8RCH - chains A and D of the 8 polymer chains in the assembly; structure by electron microscopy, 4.00 A resolution.

Chain A:
Name: Serine/threonine-protein kinase mTOR
Organism: Homo sapiens
Notes: EC 2.7.11.1
UniProt: P42345 (MTOR_HUMAN); residue numbers follow UniProt; this construct covers 1-2549
Chain sequence (2549 residues; numbered 1 to 2549; the number before each row is that of its first residue):
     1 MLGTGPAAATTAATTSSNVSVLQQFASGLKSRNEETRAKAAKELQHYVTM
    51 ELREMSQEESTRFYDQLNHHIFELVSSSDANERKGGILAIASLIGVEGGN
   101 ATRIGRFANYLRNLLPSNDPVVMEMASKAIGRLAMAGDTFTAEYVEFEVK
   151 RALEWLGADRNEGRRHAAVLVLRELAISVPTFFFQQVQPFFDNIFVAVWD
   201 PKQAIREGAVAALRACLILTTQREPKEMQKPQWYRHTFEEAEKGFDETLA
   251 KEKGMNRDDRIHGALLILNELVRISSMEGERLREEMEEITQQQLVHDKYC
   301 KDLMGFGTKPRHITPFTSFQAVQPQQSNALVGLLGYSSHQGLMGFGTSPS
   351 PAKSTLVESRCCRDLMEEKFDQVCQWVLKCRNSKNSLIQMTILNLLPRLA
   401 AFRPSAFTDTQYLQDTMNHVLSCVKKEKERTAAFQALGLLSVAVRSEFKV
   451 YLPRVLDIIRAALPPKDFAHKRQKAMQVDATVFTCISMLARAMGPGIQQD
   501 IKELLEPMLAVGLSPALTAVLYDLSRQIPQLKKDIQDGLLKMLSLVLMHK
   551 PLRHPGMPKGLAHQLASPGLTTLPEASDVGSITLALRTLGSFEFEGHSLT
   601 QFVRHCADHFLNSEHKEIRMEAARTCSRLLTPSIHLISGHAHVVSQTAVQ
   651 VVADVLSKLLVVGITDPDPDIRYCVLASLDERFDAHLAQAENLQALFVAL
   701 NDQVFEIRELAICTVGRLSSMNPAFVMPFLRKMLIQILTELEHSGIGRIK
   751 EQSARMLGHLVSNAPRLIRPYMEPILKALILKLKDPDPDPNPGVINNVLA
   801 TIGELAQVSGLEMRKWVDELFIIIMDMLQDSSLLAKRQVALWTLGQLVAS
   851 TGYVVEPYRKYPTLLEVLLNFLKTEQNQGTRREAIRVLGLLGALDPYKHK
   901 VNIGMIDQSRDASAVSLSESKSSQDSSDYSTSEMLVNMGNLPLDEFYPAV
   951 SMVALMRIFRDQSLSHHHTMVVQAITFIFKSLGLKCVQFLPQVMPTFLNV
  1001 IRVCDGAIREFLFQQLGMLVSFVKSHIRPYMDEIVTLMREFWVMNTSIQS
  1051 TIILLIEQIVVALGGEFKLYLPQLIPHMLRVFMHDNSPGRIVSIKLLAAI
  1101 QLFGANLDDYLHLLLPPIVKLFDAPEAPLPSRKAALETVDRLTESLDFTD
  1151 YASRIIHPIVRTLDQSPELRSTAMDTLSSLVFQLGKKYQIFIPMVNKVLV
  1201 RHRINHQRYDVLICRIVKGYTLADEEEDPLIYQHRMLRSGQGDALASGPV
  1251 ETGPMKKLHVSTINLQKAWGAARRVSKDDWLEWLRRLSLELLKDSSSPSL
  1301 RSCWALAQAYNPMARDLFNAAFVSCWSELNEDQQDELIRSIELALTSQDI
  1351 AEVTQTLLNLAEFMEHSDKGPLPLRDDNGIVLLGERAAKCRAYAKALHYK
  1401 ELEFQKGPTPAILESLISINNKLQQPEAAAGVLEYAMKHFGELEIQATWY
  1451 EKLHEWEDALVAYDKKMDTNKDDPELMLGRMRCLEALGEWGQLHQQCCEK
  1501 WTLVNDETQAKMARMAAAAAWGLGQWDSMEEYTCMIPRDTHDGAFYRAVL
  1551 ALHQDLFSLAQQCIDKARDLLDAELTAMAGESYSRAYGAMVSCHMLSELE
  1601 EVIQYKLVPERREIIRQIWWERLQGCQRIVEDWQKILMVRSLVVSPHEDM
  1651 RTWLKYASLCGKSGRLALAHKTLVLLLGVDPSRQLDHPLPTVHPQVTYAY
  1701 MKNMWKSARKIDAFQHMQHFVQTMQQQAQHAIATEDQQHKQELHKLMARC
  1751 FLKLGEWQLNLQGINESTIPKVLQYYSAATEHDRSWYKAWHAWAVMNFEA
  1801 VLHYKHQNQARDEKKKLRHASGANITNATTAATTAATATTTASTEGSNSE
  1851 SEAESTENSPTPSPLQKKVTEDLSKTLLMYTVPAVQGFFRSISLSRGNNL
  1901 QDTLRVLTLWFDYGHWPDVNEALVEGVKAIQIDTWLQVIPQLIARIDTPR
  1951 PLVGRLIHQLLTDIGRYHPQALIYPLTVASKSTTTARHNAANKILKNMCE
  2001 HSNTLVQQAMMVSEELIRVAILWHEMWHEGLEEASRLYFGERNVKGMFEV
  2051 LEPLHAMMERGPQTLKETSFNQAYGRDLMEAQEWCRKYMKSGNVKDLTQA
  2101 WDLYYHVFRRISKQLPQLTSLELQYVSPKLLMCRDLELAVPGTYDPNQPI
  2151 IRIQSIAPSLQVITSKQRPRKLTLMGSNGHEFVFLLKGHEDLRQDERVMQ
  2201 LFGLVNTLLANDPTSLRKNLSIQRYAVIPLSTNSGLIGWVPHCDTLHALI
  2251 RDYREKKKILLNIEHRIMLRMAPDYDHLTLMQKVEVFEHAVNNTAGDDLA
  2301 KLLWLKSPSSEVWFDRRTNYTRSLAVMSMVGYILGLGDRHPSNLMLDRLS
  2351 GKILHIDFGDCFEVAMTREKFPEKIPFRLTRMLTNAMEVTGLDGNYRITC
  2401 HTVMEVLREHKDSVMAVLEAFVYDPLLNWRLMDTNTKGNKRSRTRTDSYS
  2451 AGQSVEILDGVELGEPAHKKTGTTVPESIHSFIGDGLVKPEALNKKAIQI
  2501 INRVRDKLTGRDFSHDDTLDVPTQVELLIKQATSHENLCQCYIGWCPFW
Unresolved in the structure: 1-60, 75-81, 157-161, 224-232, 246-260, 290-385, 405-409, 424-428, 467-477, 492-496, 550-577, 596-598, 634-643, 787-790, 904-932, 1223-1260, 1442-1512, 1524-1527, 1549, 1815-1866, 2437-2491
UniProt features mapped onto this chain:
  - region: Val2162 to Arg2168 (G-loop), Lys2258 to Gly2296 (Interaction with MLST8), Gly2335 to Asn2343 (Catalytic loop), His2355 to Thr2380 (Activation loop)
  - binding site (1D-myo-inositol hexakisphosphate): Lys1662, Lys1702, Arg1749
  - binding site (ATP): Ser2165, Gln2167, Leu2185, Lys2187, Glu2190, Tyr2225, Gly2238, Trp2239, Val2240, Thr2245, Met2345, Ile2356
  - binding site (Mg(2+)): Asn2343, Asp2357
  - modified residue: Met1 (N-acetylmethionine), Ser567 (Phosphoserine), Thr1162 (Phosphothreonine), Lys1218 (N6-acetyllysine), Ser1261 (Phosphoserine), Ser2159 (Phosphoserine), Thr2164 (Phosphothreonine), Thr2173 (Phosphothreonine), Thr2446 (Phosphothreonine), Ser2448 (Phosphoserine), Ser2478 (Phosphoserine), Ser2481 (Phosphoserine)
  - cross-link: Lys2066 (Glycyl lysine isopeptide (Lys-Gly) (interchain with G-Cter in ubiquitin))
  - natural variant: Ala8 (A8S: In a lung large cell carcinoma sample), Met135 (M135T: In a metastatic melanoma sample), Arg624 (R624H: In FCORD2; uncertain significance), Asp1376 (D1376E: Found in a patient with focal epilepsy; uncertain significance), Tyr1450 (Y1450D: In FCORD2), Trp1456 (W1456G: In FCORD2), Ala1459 (A1459D: In FCORD2; A1459S: In FCORD2; uncertain significance), Leu1460 (L1460P: In FCORD2), Cys1483 (C1483R: In FCORD2), Trp1490 (W1490R: In SKS), Met1595 (M1595I: In SKS), Arg1709 (R1709H: In FCORD2; uncertain significance), 13 further natural variant entries in UniProt
  - mutagenesis: Lys2066 (K2066R: Complete loss ubiquitination by the SCF(FBXO22) complex), Ser2159 (S2159A: Reduces mTORC1-associated S-2481 autophosphorylation; when associated with A-2164. Reduced activity of the mTORC1 complex; S2159D: Mimics phosphorylation ...), Thr2164 (T2164A: Reduces mTORC1-associated S-2481 autophosphorylation; when associated with A-2159; T2164E: Stronger phosphorylation of RPS6KB1; when associated with D-2159), Thr2173 (T2173A: Increased mTOR kinase activity), His2340 (H2340A: Barely detectable kinase activity), Asp2357 (D2357E: Kinase-dead mutant, loss of interaction with TM4SF5 and loss of lysosome membrane localization; when associated with I-2364), Val2364 (V2364I: Kinase-dead mutant, loss of interaction with TM4SF5 and loss of lysosome membrane localization; when associated with E-2357)
Bound ions: Mg2+ site 1: His2189 (together with AMP-PNP); Mg2+ site 2: Glu2190 (together with AMP-PNP)
Residues lining bound ligands: AMP-PNP (ANP; phosphoaminophosphonic acid-adenylate ester): Gln2167, Pro2169, Leu2185, Lys2187, Glu2190, Gly2238, Trp2239, Val2240, Cys2243, Met2345, Ile2356, Asp2357

Chain D:
Name: Target of rapamycin complex subunit LST8
Organism: Homo sapiens
UniProt: Q9BVC4 (LST8_HUMAN); residues 1-326 here = UniProt positions 1-326
Chain sequence (326 residues; each row starts with the number of its first residue):
     1 MNTSPGTVGSDPVILATAGYDHTVRFWQAHSGICTRTVQHQDSQVNALEV
    51 TPDRSMIAAAGYQHIRMYDLNSNNPNPIISYDGVNKNIASVGFHEDGRWM
   101 YTGGEDCTARIWDLRSRNLQCQRIFQVNAPINCVCLHPNQAELIVGDQSG
   151 AIHIWDLKTDHNEQLIPEPEVSITSAHIDPDASYMAAVNSTGNCYVWNLT
   201 GGIGDEVTQLIPKTKIPAHTRYALQCRFSPDSTLLATCSADQTCKIWRTS
   251 NFSLMTELSIKSGNPGESSRGWMWGCAFSGDSQYIVTASSDNLARLWCVE
   301 TGEIKREYGGHQKAVVCLAFNDSVLG
Unresolved in the structure: 1-7, 325-326

Interface between chain A and chain D:
Pairs across the interface (26):
  Arg2270(A) - Lys313(D)  hydrogen bond (backbone-side chain)
  Met2271(A) - Lys313(D)
  Asp2274(A) - Tyr20(D)
  Asp2274(A) - His22(D)  salt bridge
  Asp2274(A) - Gln44(D)  hydrogen bond (backbone-side chain)
  His2277(A) - Ser43(D)
  His2277(A) - Gln44(D)
  His2277(A) - Tyr62(D)
  Leu2278(A) - Tyr20(D)
  Leu2278(A) - Gln44(D)
  Thr2279(A) - Asn46(D)
  Thr2279(A) - Asn87(D)
  Met2281(A) - Tyr222(D)  hydrophobic
  Met2281(A) - Trp272(D)
  Met2281(A) - Trp274(D)  hydrophobic
  Gln2282(A) - Tyr20(D)
  Gln2282(A) - Val45(D)  hydrogen bond (side chain-backbone)
  Gln2282(A) - Asn46(D)
  Gln2282(A) - Trp274(D)
  Gln2282(A) - Val316(D)
  Val2284(A) - Trp272(D)  hydrophobic
  Glu2285(A) - Tyr20(D)
  Glu2285(A) - Trp272(D)  hydrogen bond (side chain-backbone)
  Glu2285(A) - Trp274(D)  hydrogen bond
  Glu2285(A) - Ser290(D)  hydrogen bond
  Glu2536(A) - Tyr222(D)
Interface residues without a listed pair, chain A (16 interface residues in all): Ala2272, Pro2273, Tyr2275, Val2286, His2289
Interface residues without a listed pair, chain D (17 interface residues in all): Leu224, Ser269, Gly271

Overview:
16 residues of chain A face 17 of chain D across their interface, with 6 hydrogen bonds and 1 salt bridge.
Polar contacts include Asp2274(A)-His22(D), Arg2270(A)-Lys313(D) and Asp2274(A)-Gln44(D). Chain A binds
AMP-PNP.
Here chain A is Serine/threonine-protein kinase mTOR and chain D is Target of rapamycin complex subunit LST8,
both from Homo sapiens. Entry 8RCH (CryoEM structure of mTORC1 with a paediatric kidney cancer-associated
1455-EWED-1458 duplication in mTOR, overall refinement) was determined by electron microscopy.
